Entry 8X9B (electron microscopy, 3.82 A resolution); this record covers chains D and K of the 16 polymer chains in the assembly.

== Chain D ==
Molecule: Capsid protein VP1
Source organism: Coxsackievirus A16
Reference sequence: A0A2S1BJ89 (A0A2S1BJ89_9ENTO); residues 1-297 here correspond to UniProt positions 566-862 (UniProt number = residue number + 565)
Sequence (297 residues; each row starts with the number of its first residue):
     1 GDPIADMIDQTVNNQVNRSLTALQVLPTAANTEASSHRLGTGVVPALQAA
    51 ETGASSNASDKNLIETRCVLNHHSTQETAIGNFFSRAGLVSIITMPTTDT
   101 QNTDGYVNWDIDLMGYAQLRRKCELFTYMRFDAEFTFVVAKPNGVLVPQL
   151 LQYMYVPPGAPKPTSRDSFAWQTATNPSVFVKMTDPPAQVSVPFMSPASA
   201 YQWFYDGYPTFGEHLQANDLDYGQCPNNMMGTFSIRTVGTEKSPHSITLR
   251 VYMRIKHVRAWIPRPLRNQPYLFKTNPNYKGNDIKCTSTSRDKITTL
Unresolved in the structure: 1-73, 98-103, 210-222

== Chain K ==
Molecule: Genome polyprotein
Source organism: Coxsackievirus A16
Reference sequence: A0A2S1BJ89 (A0A2S1BJ89_9ENTO); residues 1-242 here correspond to UniProt positions 324-565 (UniProt number = residue number + 323)
Sequence (242 residues; row label = number of the first residue in the row):
     1 GIPTELKPGTNQFLTTDDGVSAPILPGFHPTPPIHIPGEVHNLLEICRVE
    51 TILEVNNLKTNETTPMQRLCFPVSVQSKTGELCAAFRADPGRDGPWQSTI
   101 LGQLCRYYTQWSGSLEVTFMFAGSFMATGKMLIAYTPPGGNVPADRITAM
   151 LGTHVIWDFGLQSSVTLVVPWISNTHYRAHARAGYFDYYTTGIITIWYQT
   201 NYVVPIGAPTTAYIVALAAAQDNFTMKLCKDTEDIEQTANIQ
Unresolved in the structure: 1-5, 175-189, 233-242

== Interface between chain D and chain K ==
Pairs across the interface (99; chain D residue first):
  Ser74(D) - Thr225(K)
  Thr75(D) - Asn42(K)  hydrogen bond (backbone-side chain)
  Glu77(D) - Tyr108(K)
  Glu77(D) - Lys227(K)
  Glu77(D) - Leu228(K)
  Thr78(D) - Asn42(K)
  Thr78(D) - Leu43(K)  hydrogen bond (backbone-backbone)
  Thr78(D) - Leu44(K)
  Thr78(D) - Tyr108(K)
  Ala79(D) - Asn42(K)  hydrogen bond (backbone-side chain)
  Ile80(D) - His41(K)  hydrogen bond (backbone-backbone)
  Phe83(D) - Leu43(K)  hydrophobic
  Phe83(D) - Tyr107(K)  hydrophobic
  Phe83(D) - Tyr108(K)
  Arg86(D) - Thr16(K)
  Arg86(D) - Cys229(K)
  Ala87(D) - Thr15(K)
  Gln118(D) - Tyr107(K)
  Gln118(D) - Asp231(K)
  Gln118(D) - Thr232(K)
  Arg121(D) - Gln103(K)  hydrogen bond
  Arg121(D) - Tyr107(K)  hydrogen bond
  Leu125(D) - Leu43(K)  hydrophobic
  Phe126(D) - Val40(K)  hydrophobic
  Phe126(D) - Leu43(K)  hydrophobic
  Arg130(D) - Thr31(K)  hydrogen bond (side chain-backbone)
  Arg130(D) - Pro32(K)
  Arg130(D) - Pro33(K)
  Glu134(D) - Ser21(K)
  Thr136(D) - Phe13(K)
  Tyr155(D) - Ile24(K)  hydrophobic
  Pro177(D) - Ile24(K)
  Pro186(D) - Asn11(K)
  Val190(D) - Ala22(K)
  Val190(D) - Ile24(K)  hydrophobic
  Ser191(D) - Ser21(K)
  Ser191(D) - Ala22(K)  hydrogen bond (backbone-backbone)
  Ser191(D) - Pro23(K)
  Ser191(D) - Ile24(K)  hydrogen bond (backbone-backbone)
  Val192(D) - Ile24(K)  hydrophobic
  Pro193(D) - Phe28(K)  hydrophobic
  Phe194(D) - Phe28(K)
  Phe194(D) - Pro30(K)
  Phe194(D) - Thr31(K)
  Met195(D) - Leu25(K)  hydrophobic
  Met195(D) - Phe28(K)  hydrophobic
  Ser196(D) - Thr31(K)  hydrogen bond (backbone-side chain)
  Pro197(D) - Thr31(K)
  Ala198(D) - Thr31(K)  hydrogen bond (backbone-side chain)
  Ser199(D) - Pro32(K)
  Ser199(D) - Pro33(K)
  Ser199(D) - Ile34(K)  hydrogen bond (side chain-backbone)
  Arg254(D) - Asp17(K)
  Arg254(D) - Asp18(K)  salt bridge
  Arg259(D) - Glu39(K)  salt bridge
  Ala260(D) - Glu39(K)
  Ala260(D) - Val40(K)  hydrogen bond (backbone-backbone)
  Trp261(D) - Ile36(K)
  Trp261(D) - Pro37(K)
  Trp261(D) - Gly38(K)
  Trp261(D) - Glu39(K)  hydrogen bond
  Ile262(D) - Pro37(K)
  Ile262(D) - Gly38(K)
  Pro263(D) - Ile46(K)  hydrophobic
  Leu266(D) - Gln103(K)
  Cys286(D) - Glu62(K)
  Cys286(D) - Arg68(K)  hydrogen bond
  Thr287(D) - Glu54(K)
  Thr287(D) - Gln97(K)  hydrogen bond (backbone-side chain)
  Thr287(D) - Ser98(K)
  Ser288(D) - Glu54(K)  hydrogen bond
  Ser288(D) - Asn57(K)
  Ser288(D) - Arg68(K)  hydrogen bond
  Ser288(D) - Gly94(K)
  Thr289(D) - Asn57(K)
  Thr289(D) - Arg68(K)
  Thr289(D) - Asp93(K)
  Thr289(D) - Gly94(K)  hydrogen bond (side chain-backbone)
  Thr289(D) - Gln97(K)
  Ser290(D) - Asn57(K)
  Ser290(D) - Leu58(K)
  Ser290(D) - Glu62(K)  hydrogen bond
  Ser290(D) - Arg68(K)
  Arg291(D) - Val55(K)  hydrogen bond (side chain-backbone)
  Arg291(D) - Asn57(K)  hydrogen bond (backbone-backbone)
  Arg291(D) - Leu58(K)
  Arg291(D) - Lys59(K)  hydrogen bond (backbone-backbone)
  Arg291(D) - Ala85(K)  hydrogen bond (side chain-backbone)
  Lys293(D) - Leu58(K)
  Ile294(D) - Asn56(K)
  Ile294(D) - Leu58(K)
  Ile294(D) - Phe71(K)  hydrophobic
  Ile294(D) - Cys83(K)
  Ile294(D) - Ala85(K)
  Thr295(D) - Leu82(K)
  Thr295(D) - Cys83(K)
  Thr296(D) - Ala85(K)
  Leu297(D) - Arg87(K)
  Leu297(D) - Val142(K)  hydrophobic
Also at the interface, not in a pair above, chain D (55 interface residues in all): Lys122, Tyr128, Val138, Pro187, Gln189, Tyr252, Lys256, Asp292
Also at the interface, not in a pair above, chain K (60 interface residues in all): Gly19, Ala84, Phe86, Ile100, Leu104, Met226

== In short ==
The interface between chain D and chain K involves 55 residues on one side and 60 on the other; the contacts
include 24 hydrogen bonds and 2 salt bridges. Polar contacts include Arg254(D)-Asp18(K), Arg259(D)-Glu39(K)
and Thr75(D)-Asn42(K).
Chain D is Capsid protein VP1 and chain K is Genome polyprotein, both from Coxsackievirus A16; the structure,
Cryo-EM structure of coxsackievirus A16 empty particle in complex with Fab h1A6.2 (local refinement), was
determined by electron microscopy, deposited together with 8X95, 8X96, 8X97, 8X98, 8X99, 8X9A, 8YTB and 8YTJ.
